Entry 7UXI (X-ray diffraction, 2.07 A resolution); this record covers chains A and B.

== Chain A ==
Protein: Cyclin-dependent kinase 2
Organism: Homo sapiens
Notes: EC 2.7.11.22
Reference sequence: P24941 (CDK2_HUMAN); residues 0-297 here correspond to UniProt positions 1-298 (UniProt number = residue number + 1)
Sequence (299 residues; numbered -1 to 297; the number before each row is that of its first residue; numbers below 1 keep their minus sign (Gly-1 is residue -1)):
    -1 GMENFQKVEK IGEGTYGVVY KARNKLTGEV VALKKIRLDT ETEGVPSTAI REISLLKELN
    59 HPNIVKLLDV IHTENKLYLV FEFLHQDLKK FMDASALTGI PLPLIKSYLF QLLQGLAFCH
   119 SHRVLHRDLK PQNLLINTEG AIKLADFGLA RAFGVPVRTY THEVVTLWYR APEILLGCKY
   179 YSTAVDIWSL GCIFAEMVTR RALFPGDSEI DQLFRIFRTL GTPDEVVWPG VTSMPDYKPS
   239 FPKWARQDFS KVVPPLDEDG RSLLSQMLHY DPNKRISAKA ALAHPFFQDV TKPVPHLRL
Unresolved in the structure: -1 to 0, 38-44, 151-160
Construct notes: expression tag (-1)
Swiss-Prot annotation at these positions:
  - active site: Asp126 (Proton acceptor)
  - binding site (ATP): Ile9 to Val17, Lys32, Glu80 to Leu82, Asp85, Lys128 to Asn131, Asp144
  - binding site (Mg(2+)): Asn131, Asp144
  - site (CDK7 binding): Lys8, Lys87, Lys88, Leu165
  - modified residue: Met0 (N-acetylmethionine), Lys5 (N6-acetyllysine), Thr13 (Phosphothreonine), Tyr14 (Phosphotyrosine), Tyr18 (Phosphotyrosine), Thr159 (Phosphothreonine)

== Chain B ==
Protein: FP19711
Sequence (17 residues; numbered 1 to 17; the number before each row is that of its first residue):
     1 DPAWWVCAIA AIECSDV
Covalent attachments: N,N'-(1,4-phenylene)diacetamide (WHL) linked to Cys7, Cys14; amino group (NH2) linked to Val17

== Interface between chain A and chain B ==
Contacting residue pairs (25):
  Gln4(A) with Trp4(B); Cys7(B); Ala8(B)
  Val6(A) with Ala8(B), hydrophobic; Ile12(B), hydrophobic
  Tyr18(A) with Ile12(B), hydrophobic
  Ala20(A) with Trp4(B); Ala8(B), hydrophobic
  Arg21(A) with Trp4(B)
  Asn22(A) with Trp4(B)
  Glu27(A) with Trp4(B)
  Val29(A) with Trp4(B), hydrophobic; Trp5(B), hydrophobic
  Leu31(A) with Ile9(B), hydrophobic
  Lys33(A) with Asp16(B), salt bridge
  Arg35(A) with Asp16(B), salt bridge
  Asp67(A) with Trp5(B)
  Ile69(A) with Trp5(B), hydrophobic; Ile9(B), hydrophobic
  Thr71(A) with Glu13(B)
  Lys74(A) with Glu13(B), salt bridge
  Tyr76(A) with Ile9(B), hydrophobic; Ile12(B); Glu13(B), hydrogen bond
  Val78(A) with Trp5(B), hydrophobic
Other interface residues (no listed pair), chain A (19 interface residues in all): Val28, Leu66

== In short ==
19 residues of chain A and 8 residues of chain B are in contact, with 1 hydrogen bond and 3 salt bridges.
Among the polar pairs are Lys33(A)-Asp16(B), Arg35(A)-Asp16(B) and Lys74(A)-Glu13(B). Covalently linked amino
group: at Val17(B). Covalently linked N,N'-(1,4-phenylene)diacetamide: at Cys7(B).
Chain A is Cyclin-dependent kinase 2 (Homo sapiens) and chain B is FP19711; the structure, Structure of CDK2
in complex with FP19711, a Helicon Polypeptide, was determined by X-ray diffraction, deposited together with
7UWI, 7UWO, 7UX5, 7UXJ, 7UXK, 7UXM and 7 further entries.
